Entry 5OJ6 (X-ray diffraction, 3.30 A resolution); this record covers chains A and B.

# Chain A
Protein: Neuroligin-1
Source organism: Homo sapiens
UniProt: Q8N2Q7 (NLGN1_HUMAN), isoform Q8N2Q7-2; aligned to UniProt positions 46-609 over residues 46-635 (the alignment contains insertions or deletions, so no single offset holds)
Chain sequence (575 residues; numbered 44 to 644; 26 numbers in that range are skipped by the numbering (no residue carries them; nothing is unmodelled there); the number before each row is that of its first residue):
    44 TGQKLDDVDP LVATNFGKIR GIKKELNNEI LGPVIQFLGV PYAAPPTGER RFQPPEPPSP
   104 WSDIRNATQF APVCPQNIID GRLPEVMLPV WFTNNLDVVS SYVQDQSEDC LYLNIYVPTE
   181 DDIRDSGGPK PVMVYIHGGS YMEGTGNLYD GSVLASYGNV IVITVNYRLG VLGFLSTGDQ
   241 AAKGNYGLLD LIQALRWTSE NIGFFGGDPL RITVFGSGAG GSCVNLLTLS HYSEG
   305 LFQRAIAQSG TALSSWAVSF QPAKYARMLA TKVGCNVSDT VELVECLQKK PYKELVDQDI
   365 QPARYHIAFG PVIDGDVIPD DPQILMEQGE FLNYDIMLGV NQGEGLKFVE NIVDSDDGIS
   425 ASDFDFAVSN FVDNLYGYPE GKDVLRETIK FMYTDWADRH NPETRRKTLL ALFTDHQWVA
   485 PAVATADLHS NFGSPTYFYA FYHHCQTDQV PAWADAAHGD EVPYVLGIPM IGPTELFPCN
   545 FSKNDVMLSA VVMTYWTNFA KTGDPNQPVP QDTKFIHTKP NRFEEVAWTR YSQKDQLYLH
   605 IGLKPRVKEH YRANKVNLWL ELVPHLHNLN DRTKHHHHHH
Disordered / not traced: 44-50, 181-183, 577-583, 634-644
Differences from the reference sequence: expression tag (44-45, 636-644)
Disulfide bonds: C117-C153, C339-C350, C509-C543
What the authors report for this chain:
  - contacts within the chain: D447-R450, R450-E451
  - mutagenesis - H291A/Y292A/D384A/E394A, D429A/F430A/S433A/N434A/R450A: abolished binding to MAM domain-containing glycosylphosphatidylinositol anchor protein 1 (chain B)
  - mutagenesis - R450C: unchanged binding to beta-NRX1(+/-4)

# Chain B
Protein: MAM domain-containing glycosylphosphatidylinositol anchor protein 1
Source organism: Gallus gallus
UniProt: Q0WYX8 (MDGA1_CHICK); residue numbers follow UniProt; this construct covers 19-919
Chain sequence (910 residues; each row starts with the number of its first residue):
    19 QGVYAPAQAQ IIHAGQACVV KEDNISERVY TIREGDTLVL QCLVTGHPRP QVRWTKTAGS
    79 ASDKFQETSV LNETLRIEKI QRLQGGRYYC KAENGVGVPA IKSIRVDVQY LDEPVLTVHQ
   139 TISDVRGSFY QEKTVFLRCT VNSNPPARFI WKRGAETLSH SQDNGVDIYE PLYTQGETKV
   199 LKLKNLRPQD YASYTCQVSV RNVCSIPDKS ITFQLTNTTA PPALKLSVNE TLVVNPGDNV
   259 TMQCSLTGGD PQPEVLWSHS PGPLPPNSLV QGGNLTIWRI RVEDSGYYNC TAINNVGNPA
   319 KKTVNLLVRS MKNATFQITP DVIKESETIQ LGQDLKLSCH VDAVPQEKVV YSWYKNGKPA
   379 RFSDRLLITR NDPELPPVTC SLEIIDLRFS DYGTYLCVAT FQGAPIPDLS VEVNISSETV
   439 PPTISVPKGQ STITVREGSR AELQCEVRGK PKPPIIWSRV DKETPMPSGT MTVETYDGKL
   499 RLESVSRDMS GTYKCQTARY NGFNIRPREA LVQLNVQFPP VVEPAFQDVR QGMGRSVTLR
   559 CTMLKGSPMK VATSVWRFNG TLLAQPPAEQ QDYSELKVDS VSRETSGSYE CSISNDVGVS
   619 ACLFQVSAKA YSPEFYYDTP NPTLSQKQSK NYSYILQWTQ KEPDAVDPIL KYRLEVRQLA
   679 QRNTIQTFIP VQKMEKGLLL EHILPNLKVP QSYEVRLTPI TSFGAGDMAA RIIRYMEPIN
   739 YPSPTDNTCR FEDEKICGFV QDKMDNFDWT RQNALTQNPK RTVNTGPPTD ISGTPEGYYM
   799 FIEASRPRVT GDKARLISPL YNITAKYYCV SFYYHMYGKH IGSLNLLVRV RNKRAIDTQV
   859 WSLSGNRGNM WQQAHVPINP PGPFQIIFEG VRGTSYEGDI AIDDVTLKKG DCPRKPIGPN
   919 KGTKHHHHHH
Disordered / not traced: 38-44, 140-146, 179-183, 378-380, 584-588, 735-928
Differences from the reference sequence: engineered mutation K120 (Arg in Q0WYX8); expression tag (920-928)
Disulfide bonds: C36-C222, C60-C108, C157-C214, C262-C308, C357-C415, C463-C513, C559-C620
Glycans and other covalent adducts: N-acetylglucosamine (NAG) linked to N90, N235, N257, N292, N307, N331, N432, N577, N649
What the authors report for this chain:
  - conformationally variable residues (order/disorder transition): I140 to S146
  - post-translational modification sites: N307

# Chain A / chain B interface
Residue-residue contacts (29):
  R256(A) with P117(B)
  H291(A) with T75(B); Y107(B); S121(B), hydrogen bond
  Y292(A) with I119(B), hydrophobic
  E294(A) with Y107(B)
  D378(A) with R46(B)
  G379(A) with R46(B)
  D380(A) with I119(B)
  P383(A) with R105(B)
  D384(A) with R123(B), salt bridge
  I388(A) with R123(B)
  L389(A) with R105(B)
  G393(A) with A76(B); G77(B), hydrogen bond (backbone-backbone)
  E394(A) with T75(B); R105(B), salt bridge; R123(B), salt bridge
  F395(A) with A76(B); G77(B)
  N397(A) with G77(B); S78(B), hydrogen bond (side chain-backbone); A79(B)
  N495(A) with S80(B)
  F496(A) with G77(B); S78(B); A79(B); S80(B)
  G497(A) with A79(B)
Also at the interface, not in a pair above, chain A (22 interface residues in all): Q253, L396, E625, L633
Also at the interface, not in a pair above, chain B (17 interface residues in all): D81, V116, E188, L190
Interface features reported in the paper:
  - interface residues, chain A: L289(A), H291(A), D361(A), I377(A), Q392(A), G393(A), F395(A), N397(A), F496(A), G497(A)

# Summary
22 residues of chain A face 17 of chain B across their interface; the contacts include 3 hydrogen bonds and 3
salt bridges. Polar contacts include D384(A)-R123(B), E394(A)-R105(B) and E394(A)-R123(B). The paper reports
that H291A/Y292A/D384A/E394A and D429A/F430A/S433A/N434A/R450A of chain A abolish binding to MAM
domain-containing glycosylphosphatidylinositol anchor protein 1 (chain B); interface residues L289(A), H291(A)
and D361(A) among others.
Here chain A is Neuroligin-1 (Homo sapiens) and chain B is MAM domain-containing glycosylphosphatidylinositol
anchor protein 1 (Gallus gallus). Entry 5OJ6 (Crystal structure of the chicken MDGA1 ectodomain in complex
with the human neuroligin 1 (NL1(-A-B)) cholinesterase ...) was determined by X-ray diffraction (same
publication as 5OJ2 and 5OJK).
